PDB entry 5BN6 | X-ray diffraction, 1.65 A resolution | chains B and G of the 8 polymer chains in the assembly

== Chain B ==
Name: Jacalin
Organism: Artocarpus heterophyllus
UniProt: Q38720 (Q38720_ARTHE); residues 1-19 here correspond to UniProt positions 61-79 (UniProt number = residue number + 60)
Amino-acid sequence (19 residues; row label = number of the first residue in the row):
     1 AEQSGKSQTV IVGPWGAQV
Construct notes: conflict Ala-1 (Asn61 in Q38720), Glu-2 (Lys62 in Q38720)

== Chain G ==
Name: Jacalin
Organism: Artocarpus heterophyllus
UniProt: Q38720 (Q38720_ARTHE); residues 20-157 here correspond to UniProt positions 80-217 (UniProt number = residue number + 60)
Amino-acid sequence (138 residues; row label = number of the first residue in the row):
    20 STSSNGKAFD DGAFTGIREI NLSYNKETAI GDFQVIYDLN GSPFVGQNHT SFITGFTPVK
    80 ISLDFPSEYI IEVSGHTGKV SGYVVVRSLA FKTNKKTYGP YGVTSGTPFN LPIENGLIVG
   140 FKGSIGYWLD YFSMYLSL
Not modelled in the structure: 20-24
Construct notes: conflict Phe-63 (Tyr123 in Q38720), Thr-73 (Lys133 in Q38720), Ile-90 (Val150 in Q38720), Glu-91 (Asp151 in Q38720), His-95 (Tyr155 in Q38720), Ala-109 (Thr169 in Q38720), Ile-137 (Val197 in Q38720)
Ligand contacts: beta-D-galactopyranose (GAL): Gly-25, Phe-71, Tyr-102, Val-104, Gly-145, Tyr-146, Trp-147, Asp-149

== Chain B / chain G interface ==
Residue-residue contacts (24; chain B residue first):
  Ala-1(B) / Tyr-88(G)
  Ala-1(B) / Asn-134(G)
  Ala-1(B) / Gly-135(G)
  Ala-1(B) / Leu-136(G)
  Ala-1(B) / Leu-157(G)
  Glu-2(B) / Asn-134(G)
  Gln-3(B) / Tyr-88(G)
  Ser-4(B) / Leu-136(G)
  Gly-5(B) / Thr-34(G)
  Gly-5(B) / Gly-35(G)
  Gly-5(B) / Phe-84(G)
  Gly-5(B) / Pro-85(G)  hydrogen bond (backbone-backbone)
  Gly-5(B) / Tyr-88(G)
  Gly-5(B) / Leu-136(G)
  Lys-6(B) / Thr-34(G)
  Lys-6(B) / Asp-57(G)  salt bridge
  Lys-6(B) / Gly-60(G)
  Lys-6(B) / Phe-84(G)
  Lys-6(B) / Leu-136(G)
  Ser-7(B) / Thr-34(G)  hydrogen bond (backbone-backbone)
  Ser-7(B) / Leu-136(G)
  Ser-7(B) / Ser-156(G)
  Ser-7(B) / Leu-157(G)  hydrogen bond (side chain-backbone)
  Gln-8(B) / Leu-157(G)  hydrogen bond (backbone-backbone)
Other interface residues (no listed pair), chain G (16 interface residues in all): Phe-33, Asn-59, Glu-133, Val-138

== Overview ==
The interface between chain B and chain G involves 8 residues on one side and 16 on the other, with 4 hydrogen
bonds and 1 salt bridge. Polar pairs include Lys-6(B)/Asp-57(G), Ser-7(B)/Leu-157(G) and Gly-5(B)/Pro-85(G).
Chain G binds beta-D-galactopyranose.
Chain B is Jacalin and chain G is Jacalin, both from Artocarpus heterophyllus; the structure, Crystal
Structure of Frutalin from Artocarpus incisa in complex with galactose, was determined by X-ray diffraction.
